4OQB - chains A and N of the 4 polymer chains in the assembly; structure by X-ray diffraction, 3.36 A resolution.

Chain A:
Molecule: Poly [ADP-ribose] polymerase 1
From: Homo sapiens
Notes: fragment: N-terminus (Zn1-Zn3)
Reference sequence: P09874 (PARP1_HUMAN); the construct has insertions or renumbered stretches relative to UniProt, so the offset changes along the chain: 1-91 = UniProt 1-91; 199-204 = UniProt 92-97; 207-366 = UniProt 207-366
Chain sequence (267 residues; numbered 1 to 374; 107 numbers in that range are skipped by the numbering (no residue carries them; nothing is unmodelled there); the number before each row is that of its first residue):
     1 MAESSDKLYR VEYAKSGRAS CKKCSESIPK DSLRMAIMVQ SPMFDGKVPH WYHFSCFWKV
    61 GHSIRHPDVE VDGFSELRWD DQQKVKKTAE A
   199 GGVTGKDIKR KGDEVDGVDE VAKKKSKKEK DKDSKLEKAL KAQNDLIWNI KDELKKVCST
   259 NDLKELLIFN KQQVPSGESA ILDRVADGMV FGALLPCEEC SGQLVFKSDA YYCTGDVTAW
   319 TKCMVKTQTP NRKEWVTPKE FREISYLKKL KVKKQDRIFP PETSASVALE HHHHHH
Not modelled in the structure: 1-5, 199-223, 360-374
Sequence notes: linker (205-206); expression tag (367-374)
Metal / ion sites: Zn2+ site 1: Cys21, Cys24, His53, Cys56; Zn2+ site 2: Cys295, Cys298, Cys311, Cys321
Swiss-Prot annotation at these positions:
  - zinc finger: Tyr9 to Gly200 (PARP-type 1)
  - binding site (Zn(2+)): Cys21, Cys24, His53, Cys56, Cys295, Cys298, Cys311, Cys321
  - modified residue: Ala2 (N-acetylalanine), Ser41 (Phosphoserine), Lys204 (N6-acetyllysine), Ser274 (Phosphoserine), Ser277 (Phosphoserine), Ser364 (Phosphoserine)
  - motif (Nuclear localization signal): Lys207 to Lys209, Lys221 to Lys226
  - site: Asp214, Gly215 (Cleavage)
  - cross-link: Lys249 (Glycyl lysine isopeptide (Lys-Gly) (interchain with G-Cter in SUMO2))

Chain N:
Molecule: 26-nt DNA strand
Sequence (26 nucleotides; row label = number of the first residue in the row):
     1 GCCTACCGGT TCGCGAACCG GTAGGC

Interface between chain A and chain N:
Residue-residue contacts (14):
  Lys15(A) - DG24(N)  phosphate contact
  Ser16(A) - DG24(N)  hydrogen bond to the phosphate
  Ser16(A) - DG25(N)  hydrogen bond to the phosphate
  Arg18(A) - DG24(N)  base contact
  Ala19(A) - DG25(N)  sugar contact
  Ala19(A) - DC26(N)  phosphate contact
  Ser20(A) - DC26(N)  hydrogen bond to the phosphate
  Arg34(A) - DG25(N)  salt bridge to the phosphate
  Val48(A) - DC26(N)  base contact
  Trp51(A) - DC26(N)  phosphate contact
  Ser274(A) - DA23(N)  hydrogen bond to the phosphate
  Gly275(A) - DA23(N)  sugar contact
  Gly275(A) - DG24(N)  phosphate contact
  Glu276(A) - DG24(N)  phosphate contact
Other interface residues (no listed pair), chain A (13 interface residues in all): Phe44, Pro49

In short:
13 residues of chain A face 4 of chain N across their interface; the contacts include 4 hydrogen bonds and 1
salt bridge. Polar contacts include Ser16(A)-DG24(N), Ser16(A)-DG25(N) and Ser20(A)-DC26(N). From UniProt: 8
Zn2+-binding residues on chain A.
Here chain A is Poly [ADP-ribose] polymerase 1 (Homo sapiens) and chain N is a 26-nt DNA strand. Entry 4OQB
(Structure of Human PARP-1 bound to a DNA double strand break in complex with
(2Z)-2-{4-[2-(morpholin-4-yl)ethoxy]benzylidene}-3-oxo-2,3-dihydro-1-benzofuran-7-carboxamide) was determined
by X-ray diffraction together with 4OPX and 4OQA from the same study.
